6FTO - chains A and B of the 3 polymer chains in the assembly; structure by X-ray diffraction, 1.60 A resolution.

Chain A (and B):
Molecule: Chromo domain-containing protein 2
From: Schizosaccharomyces pombe
Notes: chain B of this document is another copy of the same molecule, construct and numbering; everything in this record applies to it too
UniProt: O42934 (CHP2_SCHPO); numbering as in UniProt (aligned over 316-380)
Chain sequence (66 residues; row label = number of the first residue in the row):
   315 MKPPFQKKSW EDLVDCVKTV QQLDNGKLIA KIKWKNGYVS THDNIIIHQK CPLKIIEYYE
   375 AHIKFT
Sequence notes: initiating methionine (315)
Residues lining bound ligands: hexane-1,6-diol (HEZ): Met315, Lys316, Pro317, Pro318, Leu327, Trp348, Asn350, Tyr352, Val353, Ser354
Reported in the primary citation:
  - conformationally variable residues (loop rearrangement): Gln320

Interface between chain A and chain B:
Contacting residue pairs - 27 pairs, chain A then chain B:
  Val334(A) - Phe379(B)
  Gln335(A) - Phe379(B)
  Gln336(A) - Phe379(B)
  Leu342(A) - Glu374(B)
  Asn358(A) - Glu374(B)  hydrogen bond
  His362(A) - Leu367(B)
  His362(A) - Ile370(B)
  His362(A) - Glu374(B)  salt bridge
  Pro366(A) - Ile370(B)  hydrophobic
  Leu367(A) - His362(B)
  Ile369(A) - Ile370(B)  hydrophobic
  Ile370(A) - His362(B)
  Ile370(A) - Pro366(B)  hydrophobic
  Ile370(A) - Ile369(B)  hydrophobic
  Ile370(A) - Ile370(B)  hydrophobic
  Tyr373(A) - Tyr373(B)  hydrophobic
  Tyr373(A) - Glu374(B)  hydrogen bond
  Tyr373(A) - Ile377(B)  hydrophobic
  Glu374(A) - Leu342(B)
  Glu374(A) - Asn358(B)  hydrogen bond
  Glu374(A) - His362(B)  salt bridge
  Glu374(A) - Tyr373(B)  hydrogen bond
  Ile377(A) - Tyr373(B)  hydrophobic
  Phe379(A) - Val334(B)
  Phe379(A) - Gln335(B)
  Phe379(A) - Gln336(B)
  Phe379(A) - Leu342(B)  hydrophobic
Other interface residues (no listed pair), chain A (15 interface residues in all): Gln363

Summary:
The interface between chain A and chain B involves 15 residues on one side and 14 on the other; the contacts
include 4 hydrogen bonds and 2 salt bridges. Polar pairs include His362(A)-Glu374(B), Asn358(A)-Glu374(B) and
Tyr373(A)-Glu374(B). Bound to chain A: hexane-1,6-diol. From the paper: conformational variability at
Gln320(A).
Chain A and chain B are both Chromo domain-containing protein 2 (Schizosaccharomyces pombe); the structure,
Crystal structure of the Chp2 chromoshadow domain in complex with N-terminal domain of chromatin remodeler
Mit1, was determined by X-ray diffraction.
